9BT8 - chains H and L of the 6 polymer chains in the assembly; structure by electron microscopy, 3.34 A resolution.

== Chain H ==
Name: Antibody fragment Fab30, heavy chain
Source organism: Bacteriophage sp
Notes: antibody fragment or engineered binder
Sequence (237 residues; row label = number of the first residue in the row):
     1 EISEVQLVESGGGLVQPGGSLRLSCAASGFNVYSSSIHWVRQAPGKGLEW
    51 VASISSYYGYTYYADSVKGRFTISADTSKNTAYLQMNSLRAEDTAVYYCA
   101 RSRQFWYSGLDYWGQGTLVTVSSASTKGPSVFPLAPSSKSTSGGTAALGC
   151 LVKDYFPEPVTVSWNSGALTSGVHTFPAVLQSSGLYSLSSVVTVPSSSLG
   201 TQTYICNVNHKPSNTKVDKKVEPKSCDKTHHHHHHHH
Not modelled in the structure: 1-4, 122-237
Cystine bridges: Cys-25/Cys-99

== Chain L ==
Name: Antibody fragment Fab30, light chain
Source organism: Bacteriophage sp
Notes: antibody fragment or engineered binder
Sequence (215 residues; row label = number of the first residue in the row):
     1 SDIQMTQSPSSLSASVGDRVTITCRASQSVSSAVAWYQQKPGKAPKLLIY
    51 SASSLYSGVPSRFSGSRSGTDFTLTISSLQPEDFATYYCQQYKYVPVTFG
   101 QGTKVEIKRTVAAPSVFIFPPSDSQLKSGTASVVCLLNNFYPREAKVQWK
   151 VDNALQSGNSQESVTEQDSKDSTYSLSSTLTLSKADYEKHKVYACEVTHQ
   201 GLSSPVTKSFNRGEC
Not modelled in the structure: 1-2, 108-215
Cystine bridges: Cys-24/Cys-89

== Chain H / chain L interface ==
Contacting residue pairs (18; chain H residue first):
  Gln-42(H) / Gln-39(L)  hydrogen bond
  Gln-42(H) / Tyr-88(L)
  Leu-48(H) / Phe-99(L)
  Trp-50(H) / Val-95(L)
  Trp-50(H) / Val-97(L)
  Tyr-62(H) / Val-95(L)  hydrophobic
  Tyr-98(H) / Gln-39(L)
  Tyr-98(H) / Lys-43(L)
  Tyr-107(H) / Leu-47(L)
  Tyr-107(H) / Tyr-50(L)
  Ser-108(H) / Tyr-92(L)
  Gly-109(H) / Tyr-37(L)
  Leu-110(H) / Tyr-37(L)  hydrogen bond (backbone-side chain)
  Leu-110(H) / Leu-47(L)
  Asp-111(H) / Leu-47(L)
  Trp-113(H) / Ala-44(L)  hydrophobic
  Trp-113(H) / Pro-45(L)
  Gly-114(H) / Ala-44(L)
Interface residues without a listed pair, chain H (14 interface residues in all): Val-40, Gly-47
Interface residues without a listed pair, chain L (16 interface residues in all): Tyr-56, Gln-90, Pro-96, Gln-101

== In short ==
Chain H and chain L form an interface of 14 and 16 residues respectively; the contacts include 2 hydrogen
bonds. Among the polar pairs are Gln-42(H)/Gln-39(L) and Leu-110(H)/Tyr-37(L).
Chain H is Antibody fragment Fab30, heavy chain and chain L is Antibody fragment Fab30, light chain, both from
Bacteriophage sp; the structure, Structure of Src in complex with beta-arrestin 1 revealing SH3 binding sites,
was determined by electron microscopy together with 9CX3 and 9CX9 from the same study.
